PDB entry 8FNC | electron microscopy, 3.30 A resolution | chains g and 5 of the 8 polymer chains in the assembly

# Chain g
Molecule: gRNA
Organism: Trypanosoma brucei
Sequence (16 nucleotides; each row starts with the number of its first residue; numbers below 1 keep their minus sign (U-16 is residue -16)):
   -16 UUUUUUUAAAUAAUUU

# Chain 5
Name: Mitochondrial RNA binding protein
Organism: Trypanosoma brucei
Reference sequence: Q389F5 (Q389F5_TRYB2); residue numbers follow UniProt; this construct covers 1-310
Sequence (310 residues; numbered 1 to 310; the number before each row is that of its first residue):
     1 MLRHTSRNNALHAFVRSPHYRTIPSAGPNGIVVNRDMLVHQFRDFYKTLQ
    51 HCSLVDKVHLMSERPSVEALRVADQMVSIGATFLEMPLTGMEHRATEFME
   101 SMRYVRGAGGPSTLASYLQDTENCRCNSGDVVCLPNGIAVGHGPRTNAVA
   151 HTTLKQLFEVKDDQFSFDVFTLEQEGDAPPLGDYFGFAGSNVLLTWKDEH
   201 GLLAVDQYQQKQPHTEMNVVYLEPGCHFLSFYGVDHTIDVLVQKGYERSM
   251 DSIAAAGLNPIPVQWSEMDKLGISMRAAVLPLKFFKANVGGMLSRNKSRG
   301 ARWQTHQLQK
Unresolved in the structure: 1-10, 308-310

# How chain g and chain 5 interact
Pairs across the interface - 5 pairs, chain g then chain 5:
  U-15(g) with Tyr20(5), stacking on the base; Val39(5), base contact
  U-13(g) with Arg21(5), salt bridge to the phosphate
  U-12(g) with His19(5), base contact
  U-11(g) with Pro65(5), base contact
Other interface residues (no listed pair), chain g (5 interface residues in all): U-16
Other interface residues (no listed pair), chain 5 (7 interface residues in all): Asp36, Arg43

# Overview
5 residues of chain g face 7 of chain 5 across their interface; the contacts include 1 salt bridge and 1
aromatic stacking contact. Its one salt-bridged contact is U-13(g)-Arg21(5).
Chain g is gRNA and chain 5 is Mitochondrial RNA binding protein, both from Trypanosoma brucei; the structure,
Cryo-EM structure of RNase-treated RESC-C in trypanosomal RNA editing, was determined by electron microscopy,
deposited together with 8FN4, 8FN6, 8FNF, 8FNI and 8FNK.
